PDB entry 8Y7G | X-ray diffraction, 3.15 A resolution | chains A and C of the 5 polymer chains in the assembly

[Chain A]
Name: CRISPR-associated protein
Organism: Marinitoga sp. 1155
UniProtKB: A0A0H2SHM8 (A0A0H2SHM8_9BACT); numbering as in UniProt (aligned over 1-563)
Sequence (563 residues; row label = number of the first residue in the row):
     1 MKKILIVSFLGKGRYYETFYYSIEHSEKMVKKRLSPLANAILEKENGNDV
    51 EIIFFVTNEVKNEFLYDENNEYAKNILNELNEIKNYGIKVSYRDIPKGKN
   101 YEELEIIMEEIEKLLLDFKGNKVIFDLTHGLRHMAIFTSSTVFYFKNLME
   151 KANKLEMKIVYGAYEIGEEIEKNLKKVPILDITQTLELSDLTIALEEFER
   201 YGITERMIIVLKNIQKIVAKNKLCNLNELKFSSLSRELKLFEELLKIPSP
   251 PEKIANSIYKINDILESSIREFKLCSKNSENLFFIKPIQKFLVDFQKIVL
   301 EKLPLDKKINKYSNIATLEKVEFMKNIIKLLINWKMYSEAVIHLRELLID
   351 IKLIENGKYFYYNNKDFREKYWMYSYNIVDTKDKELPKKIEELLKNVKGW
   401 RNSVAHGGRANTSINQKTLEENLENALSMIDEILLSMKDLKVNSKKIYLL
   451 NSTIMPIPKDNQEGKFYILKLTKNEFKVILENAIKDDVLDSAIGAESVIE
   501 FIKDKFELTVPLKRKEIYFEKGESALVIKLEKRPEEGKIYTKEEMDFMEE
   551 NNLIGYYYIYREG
Unresolved in the structure: 1, 149-152, 168-176, 277-281, 375-384
Differences from the reference sequence: engineered mutation Ala495 (His in A0A0H2SHM8)
Disulfide bonds: Cys224-Cys275

[Chain C]
Molecule: 4-nt RNA strand
Sequence (4 nucleotides; row label = number of the first residue in the row):
     1 AAAA

[How chain A and chain C interact]
Pairs across the interface (23):
  Asn451(A) with A1(C), phosphate contact; A2(C), hydrogen bond to the phosphate
  Ser452(A) with A1(C), sugar contact; A2(C), phosphate contact; A3(C), hydrogen bond to the phosphate
  Thr453(A) with A3(C), phosphate contact
  Ile454(A) with A1(C), base contact
  Pro456(A) with A1(C), base contact
  Ser497(A) with A2(C), base contact
  Val498(A) with A2(C), base contact
  Arg514(A) with A1(C), sugar contact; A2(C), salt bridge to the phosphate
  Lys515(A) with A1(C), base contact
  Glu516(A) with A1(C), base contact
  Ile517(A) with A1(C), hydrogen bond to the base
  Lys529(A) with A3(C), salt bridge to the phosphate
  Leu530(A) with A2(C), hydrogen bond to the sugar
  Arg533(A) with A3(C), hydrogen bond to the sugar; A4(C), salt bridge to the phosphate
  Lys538(A) with A2(C), base contact
  Ile539(A) with A2(C), base contact
  Tyr540(A) with A2(C), hydrogen bond to the base
  Met545(A) with A2(C), base contact
Other interface residues (no listed pair), chain A (21 interface residues in all): Ala492, Ile528, Glu536

[In short]
The interface between chain A and chain C involves 21 residues on one side and 4 on the other; the contacts
include 6 hydrogen bonds and 3 salt bridges. Polar pairs include Ile517(A)-A1(C), Tyr540(A)-A2(C) and
Leu530(A)-A2(C).
Here chain A is CRISPR-associated protein (Marinitoga sp. 1155) and chain C is a 4-nt RNA strand. Entry 8Y7G
(Crystal structure of the Marinitoga sp. Csx1-Crn2 H495A mutant in complex with cyclic-tetraadenylate (cA4))
was determined by X-ray diffraction (same publication as 8Y7F).
